8HUG - chains A and C of the 3 polymer chains in the assembly; structure by X-ray diffraction, 2.15 A resolution.

== Chain A ==
Name: GTP-binding nuclear protein Ran
From: Homo sapiens
UniProt: P62826 (RAN_HUMAN); residues 1-216 here = UniProt positions 1-216
Sequence (216 residues; each row starts with the number of its first residue):
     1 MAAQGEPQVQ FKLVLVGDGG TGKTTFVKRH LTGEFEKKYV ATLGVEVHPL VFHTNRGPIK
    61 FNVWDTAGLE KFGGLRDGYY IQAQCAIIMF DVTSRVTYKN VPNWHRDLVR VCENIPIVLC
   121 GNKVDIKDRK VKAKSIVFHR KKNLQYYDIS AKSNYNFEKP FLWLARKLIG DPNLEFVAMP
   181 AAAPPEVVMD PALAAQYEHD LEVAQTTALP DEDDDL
Unresolved in the structure: 1-7
Sequence notes: engineered mutation Leu69 (Gln in P62826), Ala182 (Leu in P62826)
Ion coordination: Mg2+: Thr24, Thr42 (together with GTP)
Ligand contacts: GTP (guanosine-5'-triphosphate): Gly17, Asp18, Gly19, Gly20, Thr21, Gly22, Lys23, Thr24, Thr25, Phe35, Glu36, Lys37, Lys38, Tyr39, Val40, Ala41, Thr42, Thr66, Ala67, Gly68, Leu69, Asn122, Lys123, Asp125, Ile126, Ser150, Ala151, Lys152
Curated features (UniProtKB/Swiss-Prot):
  - region: Lys37 to Val45 (Switch-I), Gly68 to Gln84 (Switch-II), Asp211 to Leu216 (Interaction with RANBP1)
  - binding site (GTP): Asp18 to Thr25, Glu36 to Thr42, Gly68, Asn122 to Asp125, Ser150 to Lys152
  - modified residue: Ala2 (N-acetylalanine), Thr24 (Phosphothreonine), Lys37 (N6-acetyllysine), Lys60 (N6-acetyllysine), Lys71 (N6-acetyllysine), Lys99 (N6-acetyllysine), Lys134 (N6-acetyllysine), Lys159 (N6-acetyllysine)
  - cross-link (Glycyl lysine isopeptide (Lys-Gly)): Lys71 (interchain with G-Cter in SUMO2), Lys152 (interchain with G-Cter in SUMO2)
  - mutagenesis: Gly19 (G19V: Blocks DNA replication; when associated with L-69), Thr24 (T24L: Has low binding affinity for GTP and GDP. Almost completely abolishes interaction with BIRC5; T24N: Has low binding affinity for GTP and GDP. Decreases nuclear import of proteins and RNA ...), Thr25 (T25A: Minor effect on the interaction with the alpha phosphate group of bound GTP), Lys37 (K37Q: Mimics acetylation; enhances the nuclear export of RELA/p65; K37R: Decreased acetylation), Tyr39 (Y39A: Abolishes steric hindrance that traps the essential Q-69 in an unreactive position, and causes slow GTP hydrolysis in wild-type ...), Glu70 (E70A: Strongly decreases the relase of bound GDP), Arg76 (R76E: Probable loss of interaction with NUTF2. Loss of transport to the nucleus), Lys134 (K134Q: Loss of normal mitotic chromosome segregation and defective mitotic spindle orientation; K134R: Loss of normal mitotic chromosome segregation and formation of sister chromatid bridges), Asp211 to Leu216 (No effect on GTPase activity. Abolishes interaction with RANBP1)

== Chain C ==
Name: CRM1 isoform 1
From: Saccharomyces cerevisiae
UniProt: A0A6A5PZI8 (A0A6A5PZI8_YEASX); numbering as in UniProt; present here: 1-376, 414-440, 462-1058
Sequence (1003 residues; each row starts with the number of its first residue; note: 58 numbers in that range are skipped by the numbering (no residue carries them; nothing is unmodelled there); numbers below 1 keep their minus sign (Gly-2 is residue -2)):
    -2 GGSMEGILDF SNDLDIALLD QVVSTFYQGE GVQQKQAQEI LTKFQDNPDA WEKVDQILQF
    58 STNPQSKFIA LSILDKLITR KWKLLPNDHR IGIRNFVVGM IISMCQDDEV FKTQKNLINK
   118 SDLTLVQILK QEWPQNWPEF IPELIGSSSS SVNVCENNMI VLKLLSEEVF DFSAEQMTQA
   178 KALHLKNSMS KEFEQIFKLC FQVLEQGSSS SLIVATLESL LRYLHWIPYR YIYETNILEL
   238 LSTKFMTSPD TRAITLKCLT EVSNLKIPQD NDLIKRQTVL FFQNTLQQIA TSVMPVTADL
   298 KATYANANGN DQSFLQDLAM FLTTYLARNR ALLESDESLR ELLLNAHQYL IQLSKIEERE
   358 LFKTTLDYWH NLVADLFYE
   414 PLKKHIYEEI CSQLRLVIIE NMVRPEE
   462 IQLYKSEREV LVYLTHLNVI DTEEIMISKL ARQIDGSEWS WHNINTLSWA IGSISGTMSE
   522 DTEKRFVVTV IKDLLGLCEQ KRGKDNKAVV ARDIMYVVGE YPRFLKAHWN FLRTVILKLF
   582 EFMHETHEGV QDMACDTFIK IVQKCKYHFV IQQPRESEPF IQTIIRDIQK TTADLQPQQV
   642 HTFYKACGII ISEERSVAER NRLLSDLMQL PNMAWDTIVE QSTANPTLLL DSETVKIIAN
   702 IIKTNVAVCT SMGADFYPQL GHIYYNMLQL YRAVSSMIST QVAAEGLIAT KTPKVRGLRT
   762 IKKEILKLVE TYISKARNLD DVVKVLVEPL LNAVLEDYMN NVPDARDAEV LNCMTTVVEK
   822 VGHMIPQGVI LILQSVFECT LDMINKDFTE YPEHRVEFYK LLKVINEKSF AAFLELPPAA
   882 FKLFVDAICW AFKHNNRDVE VNGLQIALDL VKNIERMGNV PFANEFHKNY FFIFVSETFF
   942 VLTDSDHKSG FSKQALLLMK LISLVYDNKI SVPLYQEAEV PQGTSNQVYL SQYLANMLSN
  1002 AFPHLTSEQI ASFLSALTKQ CKDLVVFKGT LRDFLVQIKE VGGDPTDYLF AEDKENA
Unresolved in the structure: -2 to -1, 1054-1058
Sequence notes: expression tag (-2 to 0); engineered mutation Glu27 (Ser in A0A6A5PZI8), Glu49 (Gln in A0A6A5PZI8), Val51 (Ala in A0A6A5PZI8), Gly537 (Asp in A0A6A5PZI8), Cys539 (Thr in A0A6A5PZI8), Glu540 (Val in A0A6A5PZI8), Gln541 (Lys in A0A6A5PZI8), Arg553 (Ser in A0A6A5PZI8), Glu561 (Gln in A0A6A5PZI8), Thr741 (Ala in A0A6A5PZI8), Cys1022 (Tyr in A0A6A5PZI8)
Ligand contacts: N59 (4-[4-(3-chlorophenyl)piperazin-1-yl]-3-[(3-fluorophenyl)sulfonylamino]benzoic acid): Val529, Ile532, Lys533, Leu536, Ile555, Met556, Asn571, Phe572, Thr575, Val576, Lys579, Leu580, Phe583

== Interface between chain A and chain C ==
Pairs across the interface (55):
  Val45(A) with Gln35(C)
  Val47(A) with Gln31(C)
  Trp64(A) with Phe23(C), hydrophobic; Gln31(C)
  Lys71(A) with Asp947(C), salt bridge
  Gly74(A) with Gln42(C), hydrogen bond (backbone-side chain)
  Leu75(A) with Phe23(C), hydrophobic; Gln42(C)
  Asp77(A) with Phe65(C); Ser69(C); Lys117(C), salt bridge
  Gly78(A) with Tyr24(C), hydrogen bond (backbone-side chain); Phe65(C)
  Tyr79(A) with Phe23(C), hydrophobic; Gln35(C), hydrogen bond
  Ile81(A) with Tyr24(C); Phe65(C), hydrophobic; Asn113(C)
  Gln82(A) with Gln62(C)
  Thr93(A) with Arg898(C), hydrogen bond (backbone-side chain)
  Ser94(A) with Arg898(C)
  Asn103(A) with Glu172(C), hydrogen bond
  Arg106(A) with Phe169(C); Gln173(C)
  Arg110(A) with Leu120(C); Leu161(C); Glu164(C), salt bridge; Glu165(C), salt bridge
  Val111(A) with Phe65(C), hydrophobic; Asn113(C)
  Glu113(A) with Asn116(C), hydrogen bond
  Ala133(A) with Gln463(C)
  Lys134(A) with Gln463(C)
  His139(A) with Glu357(C), salt bridge
  Arg140(A) with Met317(C); Lys360(C); Thr361(C), hydrogen bond; Asp364(C), salt bridge
  Lys141(A) with Lys254(C); Glu258(C), salt bridge; Asn261(C); Met317(C)
  Asn143(A) with Lys254(C), hydrogen bond; Ser310(C); Gln313(C), hydrogen bond; Asp314(C), hydrogen bond
  Gln145(A) with Glu355(C), hydrogen bond; Glu357(C)
  Tyr146(A) with Glu357(C)
  Tyr155(A) with Glu440(C)
  Lys167(A) with Gln309(C)
  Pro172(A) with Ala302(C)
  Thr206(A) with Ile749(C)
  Ala208(A) with Lys752(C)
  Glu212(A) with Arg757(C)
Other interface residues (no listed pair), chain A (37 interface residues in all): Leu43, Gly44, Glu70, Pro102, Asp213
Other interface residues (no listed pair), chain C (48 interface residues in all): Gln25, Leu38, Thr39, Ile66, Lys73, Thr257, Asn303, Ala304, Lys949

== Summary ==
The interface between chain A and chain C involves 37 residues on one side and 48 on the other; the contacts
include 11 hydrogen bonds and 7 salt bridges. Polar pairs include Lys71(A)-Asp947(C), Asp77(A)-Lys117(C) and
Arg110(A)-Glu164(C). Ligands of chain A: GTP.
Here chain A is GTP-binding nuclear protein Ran (Homo sapiens) and chain C is CRM1 isoform 1 (Saccharomyces
cerevisiae). Entry 8HUG (F1 in complex with CRM1-Ran-RanBP1) was determined by X-ray diffraction (same
publication as 8HUF).
